PDB entry 5F2P | X-ray diffraction, 1.80 A resolution | chain A

== Chain A ==
Name: BRD9
Source organism: Homo sapiens
Notes: fragment: bromodomain
Reference sequence: Q9H8M2 (BRD9_HUMAN), isoform Q9H8M2-1; numbering as in UniProt (aligned over 14-134)
Chain sequence (123 residues; each row starts with the number of its first residue):
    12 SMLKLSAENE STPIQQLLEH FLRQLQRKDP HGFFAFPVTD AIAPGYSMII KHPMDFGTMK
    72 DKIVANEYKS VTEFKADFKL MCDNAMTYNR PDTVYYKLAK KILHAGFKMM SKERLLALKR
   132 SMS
Not modelled in the structure: 12-21
Sequence notes: expression tag (12-13)
Residues lining bound ligands: 5TY (2-(dimethylamino)-6-methyl-pyrido[4,3-d]pyrimidin-5-one): Phe44, Phe45, Phe47, Val49, Ile53, Ala54, Tyr57, Ala96, Tyr99, Asn100, Tyr106
What the authors report for this chain:
  - binding site for 5TY: Tyr57, Asn100, Tyr106
  - mutagenesis - N100F: abolished binding to acetylated histone

== Overview ==
Bound to chain A: compound 5TY. From the paper: a binding site for 5TY at Tyr57, Asn100 and Tyr106; N100F
abolishes binding to acetylated histone.
Chain A is BRD9 (Homo sapiens); the structure, Crystal structure of the BRD9 bromodomain in complex with
compound 3, was determined by X-ray diffraction (same publication as 5EU1, 5F1H, 5F1L and 5F25).
